3NDY - chains B and D of the 8 polymer chains in the assembly; structure by X-ray diffraction, 2.10 A resolution.

[Chain B (and D)]
Molecule: Endoglucanase D
Source organism: Clostridium cellulovorans
Notes: EC 3.2.1.4; chain D of this document is another copy of the same molecule, construct and numbering; everything in this record applies to it too
UniProt: P28623 (GUND_CLOCL); residues 4-348 here correspond to UniProt positions 32-376 (UniProt number = residue number + 28)
Chain sequence (345 residues; numbered 4 to 348; the number before each row is that of its first residue):
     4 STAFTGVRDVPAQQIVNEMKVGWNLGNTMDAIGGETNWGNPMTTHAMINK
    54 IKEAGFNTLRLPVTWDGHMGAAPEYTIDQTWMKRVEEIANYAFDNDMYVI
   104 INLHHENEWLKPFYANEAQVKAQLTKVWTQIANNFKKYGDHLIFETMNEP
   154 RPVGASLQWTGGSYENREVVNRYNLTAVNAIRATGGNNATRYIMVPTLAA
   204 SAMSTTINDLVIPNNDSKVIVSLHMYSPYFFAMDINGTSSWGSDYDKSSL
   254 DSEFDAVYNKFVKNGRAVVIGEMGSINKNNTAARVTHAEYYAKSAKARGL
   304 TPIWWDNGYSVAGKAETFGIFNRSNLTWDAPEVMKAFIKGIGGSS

[Interface between chain B and chain D]
Pairs across the interface (30):
  Ser159(B) with Asp247(D)
  Leu160(B) with Asp247(D)
  Trp162(B) with Tyr248(D)
  Thr163(B) with Asp247(D); Tyr248(D); Ser251(D)
  Gly164(B) with Ser251(D), hydrogen bond (backbone-side chain)
  Met206(B) with Ser255(D)
  Ser207(B) with Ser255(D), hydrogen bond (backbone-side chain); Ala259(D)
  Thr208(B) with Ser255(D), hydrogen bond (backbone-side chain); Asp258(D), hydrogen bond
  Asn211(B) with Asp258(D), hydrogen bond (side chain-backbone); Asn262(D)
  Asp247(B) with Ser159(D); Leu160(D); Thr163(D)
  Tyr248(B) with Trp162(D); Thr163(D)
  Ser251(B) with Thr163(D); Gly164(D), hydrogen bond (side chain-backbone)
  Ser255(B) with Met206(D); Ser207(D), hydrogen bond (side chain-backbone); Thr208(D), hydrogen bond (side chain-backbone)
  Asp258(B) with Thr208(D), hydrogen bond; Asn211(D), hydrogen bond (backbone-side chain)
  Ala259(B) with Ser207(D)
  Asn262(B) with Asn211(D), hydrogen bond; Lys263(D), hydrogen bond
  Lys263(B) with Asn262(D), hydrogen bond
Other interface residues (no listed pair), chain B (19 interface residues in all): Asp254, Lys266
Other interface residues (no listed pair), chain D (18 interface residues in all): Asp254

[Summary]
19 residues of chain B and 18 residues of chain D are in contact, with 13 hydrogen bonds. Polar contacts
include Gly164(B)-Ser251(D), Ser207(B)-Ser255(D) and Thr208(B)-Ser255(D).
Both chains are Endoglucanase D (Clostridium cellulovorans). Entry 3NDY (The structure of the catalytic and
carbohydrate binding domain of endoglucanase D from Clostridium cellulovorans) was determined by X-ray
diffraction.
